PDB entry 5OSK | X-ray diffraction, 2.11 A resolution | chains B and F of the 6 polymer chains in the assembly

== Chain B ==
Molecule: Tubulin beta-2B chain
Organism: Bos taurus
Reference sequence: Q6B856 (TBB2B_BOVIN); the author numbering skips numbers that UniProt does not, so the offset changes along the chain: 1-42 = UniProt 1-42; 45-360 = UniProt 43-358; 369-455 = UniProt 359-445
Sequence (445 residues; row label = number of the first residue in the row; note: 10 numbers in that range are skipped by the numbering (no residue carries them; nothing is unmodelled there)):
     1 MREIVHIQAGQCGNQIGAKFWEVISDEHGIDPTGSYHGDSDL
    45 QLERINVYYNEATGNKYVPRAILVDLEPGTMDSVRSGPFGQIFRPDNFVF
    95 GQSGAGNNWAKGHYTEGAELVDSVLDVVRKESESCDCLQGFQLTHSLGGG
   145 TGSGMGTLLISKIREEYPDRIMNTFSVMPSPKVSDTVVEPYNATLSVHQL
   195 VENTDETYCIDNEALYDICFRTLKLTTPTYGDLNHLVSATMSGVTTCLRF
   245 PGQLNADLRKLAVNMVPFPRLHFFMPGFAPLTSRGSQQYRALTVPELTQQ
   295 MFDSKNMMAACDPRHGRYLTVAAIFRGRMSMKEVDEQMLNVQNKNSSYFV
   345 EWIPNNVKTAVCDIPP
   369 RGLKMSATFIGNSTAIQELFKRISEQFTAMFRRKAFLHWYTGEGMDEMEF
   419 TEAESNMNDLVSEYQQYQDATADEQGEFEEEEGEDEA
Disordered / not traced: 249, 277-281, 438-455
Ion coordination: Mg2+: Gln-11 (together with GDP)
Small-molecule neighbours:
  - A9Q (3-(2,5-Dimethoxybenzyl)-7-sulfamoyloxy-6-methoxy-3,4-dihydroquinazolin-2(1H)-one): Val-238, Cys-241, Leu-242, Leu-248, Ala-250, Lys-254, Leu-255, Asn-258, Met-259, Thr-314, Val-315, Ala-316, Ala-317, Ile-318, Asn-349, Asn-350, Val-351, Lys-352, Thr-353, Ala-354, Ile-378
  - GDP (guanosine-5'-diphosphate): Gly-10, Gln-11, Cys-12, Gln-15, Ile-16, Asp-69, Asn-101, Ser-140, Gly-142, Gly-143, Gly-144, Thr-145, Gly-146, Ser-147, Val-171, Pro-173, Val-177, Asp-179, Glu-183, Asn-206, Leu-209, Tyr-224, Leu-227, Asn-228
UniProt features mapped onto this chain:
  - motif: Met-1 to Ile-4 (MREI motif)
  - binding site (GTP): Gln-11, Glu-71, Ser-140, Gly-144, Thr-145, Gly-146, Asn-206, Asn-228
  - binding site (Mg(2+)): Glu-71
  - modified residue: Ser-40 (Phosphoserine), Thr-57 (Phosphothreonine), Lys-60 (N6-acetyllysine), Ser-174 (Phosphoserine), Thr-287 (Phosphothreonine), Thr-292 (Phosphothreonine), Arg-320 (Omega-N-methylarginine), Glu-448 (5-glutamyl polyglutamate)
  - cross-link (Glycyl lysine isopeptide (Lys-Gly)): Lys-60 (interchain with G-Cter in ubiquitin), Lys-326 (interchain with G-Cter in ubiquitin)
From the paper describing this entry:
  - binding site for A9Q: Cys-241, Leu-242, Leu-255, Met-259, Ala-316, Asn-349, Lys-352, Ala-354

== Chain F ==
Molecule: Tubulin-Tyrosine Ligase
Organism: Gallus gallus
Reference sequence: E1BQ43 (E1BQ43_CHICK); residues 1-378 here = UniProt positions 1-378
Sequence (384 residues; numbered 1 to 384; the number before each row is that of its first residue):
     1 MYTFVVRDENSSVYAEVSRLLLATGQWKRLRKDNPRFNLMLGERNRLPFG
    51 RLGHEPGLVQLVNYYRGADKLCRKASLVKLIKTSPELSESCTWFPESYVI
   101 YPTNLKTPVAPAQNGIRHLINNTRTDEREVFLAAYNRRREGREGNVWIAK
   151 SSAGAKGEGILISSEASELLDFIDEQGQVHVIQKYLEKPLLLEPGHRKFD
   201 IRSWVLVDHLYNIYLYREGVLRTSSEPYNSANFQDKTCHLTNHCIQKEYS
   251 KNYGRYEEGNEMFFEEFNQYLMDALNTTLENSILLQIKHIIRSCLMCIEP
   301 AISTKHLHYQSFQLFGFDFMVDEELKVWLIEVNGAPACAQKLYAELCQGI
   351 VDVAISSVFPLADTGQKTSQPTSIFIKLHHHHHH
Disordered / not traced: 103-124, 142-143, 152-163, 169-179, 232-234, 248-252, 363-371, 381-384
Differences from the reference sequence: expression tag (379-384)
Ion coordination: Mg2+: Glu-331 (together with AMP-PCP)
Small-molecule neighbours: AMP-PCP (ACP; phosphomethylphosphonic acid adenylate ester): Lys-74, Ile-148, Lys-150, Gln-183, Lys-184, Tyr-185, Leu-186, Lys-198, Asp-200, Arg-202, Arg-222, His-239, Leu-240, Thr-241, Asn-242, Asp-318, Met-320, Ile-330, Glu-331, Asn-333

== How chain B and chain F interact ==
Contacting residue pairs (13):
  Arg-311(B) / Arg-31(F)
  Leu-333(B) / Arg-36(F)
  Leu-333(B) / Pro-56(F)
  Leu-333(B) / Gly-57(F)
  Asn-337(B) / Arg-36(F)  hydrogen bond
  Asn-337(B) / Leu-58(F)
  Lys-338(B) / Met-1(F)
  Lys-338(B) / Lys-28(F)  hydrogen bond (backbone-side chain)
  Ser-340(B) / Leu-30(F)
  Ser-340(B) / Asn-34(F)
  Ser-341(B) / Arg-31(F)
  Glu-345(B) / Arg-31(F)  salt bridge
  Glu-345(B) / Asn-34(F)
Also at the interface, not in a pair above, chain B (9 interface residues in all): Gln-336, Asn-349
Also at the interface, not in a pair above, chain F (11 interface residues in all): Thr-3, Glu-55

== Summary ==
9 residues of chain B face 11 of chain F across their interface; the contacts include 2 hydrogen bonds and 1
salt bridge. Among the polar pairs are Glu-345(B)/Arg-31(F), Asn-337(B)/Arg-36(F) and Lys-338(B)/Lys-28(F).
Chain B binds GDP and compound A9Q. The paper reports a binding site for A9Q at Cys-241(B), Leu-242(B) and
Leu-255(B) among others.
Chain B is Tubulin beta-2B chain (Bos taurus) and chain F is Tubulin-Tyrosine Ligase (Gallus gallus); the
structure, Tubulin-7j complex, was determined by X-ray diffraction.
